5J98 - chains A and C of the 3 polymer chains in the assembly; structure by X-ray diffraction, 2.60 A resolution.

== Chain A ==
Molecule: VP1
Source organism: Slow bee paralysis virus
Reference sequence: A7LM73 (A7LM73_9VIRU); residues 1-266 here correspond to UniProt positions 889-1154 (UniProt number = residue number + 888)
Amino-acid sequence (266 residues; numbered 1 to 266; the number before each row is that of its first residue):
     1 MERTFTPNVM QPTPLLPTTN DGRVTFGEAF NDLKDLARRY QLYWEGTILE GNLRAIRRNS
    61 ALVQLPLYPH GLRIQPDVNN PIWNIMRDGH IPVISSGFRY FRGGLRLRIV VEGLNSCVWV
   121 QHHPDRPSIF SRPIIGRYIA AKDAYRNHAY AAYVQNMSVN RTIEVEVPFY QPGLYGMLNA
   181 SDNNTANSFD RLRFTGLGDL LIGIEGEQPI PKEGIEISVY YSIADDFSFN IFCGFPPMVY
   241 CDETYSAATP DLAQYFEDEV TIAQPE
Disordered / not traced: 253-266

== Chain C ==
Molecule: VP3
Source organism: Slow bee paralysis virus
Reference sequence: A7LM73 (A7LM73_9VIRU); residues 1-430 here correspond to UniProt positions 459-888 (UniProt number = residue number + 458)
Amino-acid sequence (430 residues; numbered 1 to 430; the number before each row is that of its first residue):
     1 DNPPDPTPAK FFVPIPSHSW AHGTNTSEPT NTLRLDGGVV GVGRSDDIGT SDTAISGIIG
    61 VYGLLKPFDW NANDTGRNVG GHLLWSMPVH PQVDKDQVIQ VMTQSKLTQY YLPPISVVSS
   121 LYAYTRGSIK YKFLFGNNPR HNARLLVAYI PGISSDNRLT LERARNSAHV VFSLNEVSEF
   181 VFTVPYITDT MWWPRKYGGP QAAGEFVAPS YICMFILNPL VAMESVPSIV TIVPMIAAGD
   241 DFEVAVPAQP AVGLSRNIDV IYPKDSIISF KSGYFPVYVG SWHSFFDSTK AILRYGAVSD
   301 HIAQLGNIPA NVNRKAFWIV VGDTIKFKTK LDKINGTEWF IPEGEYTLGY GVVWRDGAYA
   361 YMVPYPLTPL GEKIAQYTAS LLASNTAISQ IRPYIPDYIV DSAASKDNIL WSPIEDRLRA
   421 QTEWVMAEPE
Disordered / not traced: 418-430
Reported in the primary citation:
  - catalytic residues: His-283, Ser-284, Asp-300 (proposed by the authors, not directly observed)

== How chain A and chain C interact ==
Contacting residue pairs (210; chain A residue first):
  Arg-3(A) / Val-61(C)
  Arg-3(A) / Tyr-62(C)  hydrogen bond (backbone-backbone)
  Thr-4(A) / Gly-60(C)
  Thr-4(A) / Tyr-62(C)
  Phe-5(A) / Tyr-62(C)
  Phe-5(A) / Lys-132(C)  hydrogen bond (backbone-side chain)
  Phe-5(A) / Glu-179(C)
  Thr-6(A) / Tyr-62(C)
  Thr-6(A) / Lys-130(C)
  Thr-6(A) / Val-181(C)
  Pro-7(A) / Glu-179(C)
  Pro-7(A) / Phe-180(C)
  Pro-7(A) / Val-181(C)  hydrogen bond (backbone-backbone)
  Asn-8(A) / Val-177(C)
  Asn-8(A) / Glu-179(C)  hydrogen bond (side chain-backbone)
  Asn-8(A) / Phe-180(C)
  Asn-8(A) / Val-181(C)  hydrogen bond (backbone-backbone)
  Val-9(A) / Val-181(C)
  Val-9(A) / Thr-183(C)
  Met-10(A) / Val-170(C)  hydrophobic
  Met-10(A) / Val-171(C)
  Met-10(A) / Phe-180(C)  hydrophobic
  Met-10(A) / Val-181(C)  hydrogen bond (backbone-backbone)
  Met-10(A) / Phe-182(C)
  Met-10(A) / Thr-183(C)  hydrogen bond (backbone-backbone)
  Gln-11(A) / Thr-183(C)
  Pro-12(A) / Val-170(C)  hydrophobic
  Pro-12(A) / Phe-182(C)  hydrophobic
  Pro-12(A) / Thr-183(C)
  Thr-13(A) / Pro-185(C)
  Leu-15(A) / Asp-241(C)
  Leu-16(A) / Arg-126(C)
  Leu-16(A) / Gly-127(C)
  Leu-16(A) / Tyr-186(C)  hydrophobic
  Leu-16(A) / Asp-241(C)  hydrogen bond (backbone-side chain)
  Pro-17(A) / Arg-126(C)  hydrogen bond (backbone-side chain)
  Thr-18(A) / Arg-126(C)
  Thr-18(A) / Glu-243(C)  hydrogen bond
  Thr-19(A) / Arg-126(C)
  Thr-19(A) / Trp-192(C)
  Thr-19(A) / Glu-243(C)  hydrogen bond
  Asn-20(A) / Glu-243(C)  hydrogen bond (backbone-side chain)
  Asp-21(A) / Glu-243(C)  hydrogen bond (backbone-side chain)
  Gly-22(A) / Trp-192(C)
  Thr-25(A) / Met-191(C)
  Thr-25(A) / Trp-192(C)  hydrogen bond
  Phe-26(A) / Trp-192(C)
  Phe-26(A) / Ala-245(C)  hydrophobic
  Phe-30(A) / Ile-55(C)
  Phe-30(A) / Val-244(C)
  Phe-30(A) / Ala-245(C)
  Phe-30(A) / Pro-247(C)
  Asn-31(A) / Ala-54(C)
  Asn-31(A) / Ile-55(C)  hydrogen bond (backbone-backbone)
  Asp-32(A) / Thr-53(C)  hydrogen bond
  Asp-32(A) / Ala-54(C)
  Asp-32(A) / Ile-55(C)
  Leu-33(A) / Thr-53(C)  hydrogen bond (backbone-backbone)
  Lys-34(A) / Ser-51(C)
  Lys-34(A) / Thr-53(C)
  Asp-35(A) / Gly-23(C)
  Asp-35(A) / Thr-24(C)
  Leu-36(A) / Tyr-122(C)
  Leu-36(A) / Pro-247(C)  hydrophobic
  Arg-38(A) / His-22(C)
  Arg-38(A) / Gly-23(C)
  Arg-39(A) / Trp-20(C)
  Arg-39(A) / Ala-21(C)  hydrogen bond (side chain-backbone)
  Arg-39(A) / Pro-247(C)
  Tyr-40(A) / Trp-20(C)  hydrogen bond (backbone-backbone)
  Tyr-40(A) / Glu-28(C)  hydrogen bond
  Arg-73(A) / Arg-256(C)  hydrogen bond (side chain-backbone)
  Arg-73(A) / Asn-257(C)
  Ile-74(A) / Asn-257(C)  hydrogen bond (backbone-side chain)
  Pro-76(A) / Asn-257(C)
  Pro-76(A) / Asp-259(C)
  Pro-76(A) / Ile-261(C)
  Val-78(A) / Ile-261(C)  hydrophobic
  Asn-84(A) / Val-260(C)
  Asn-84(A) / Ile-261(C)  hydrogen bond (side chain-backbone)
  Ile-85(A) / Pro-200(C)  hydrophobic
  Met-86(A) / Pro-200(C)  hydrophobic
  Met-86(A) / Gln-249(C)  hydrogen bond (backbone-side chain)
  Arg-87(A) / Leu-107(C)
  Arg-87(A) / Asp-259(C)  hydrogen bond (side chain-backbone)
  Arg-87(A) / Val-260(C)
  Asp-88(A) / Gly-253(C)
  Asp-88(A) / Leu-254(C)  hydrogen bond (side chain-backbone)
  His-90(A) / Pro-250(C)
  Pro-92(A) / Leu-254(C)
  Val-93(A) / Leu-121(C)  hydrophobic
  Val-93(A) / Leu-254(C)  hydrophobic
  Ile-94(A) / Leu-121(C)  hydrophobic
  Ser-96(A) / Leu-254(C)
  Phe-98(A) / Asp-52(C)
  Phe-98(A) / Thr-53(C)
  Phe-98(A) / Ile-58(C)  hydrophobic
  Arg-102(A) / Val-42(C)
  Arg-102(A) / Gly-43(C)  hydrogen bond (side chain-backbone)
  Arg-102(A) / Arg-44(C)  hydrogen bond (backbone-side chain)
  Arg-102(A) / Ile-48(C)
  Arg-106(A) / Glu-28(C)  salt bridge
  Arg-108(A) / His-18(C)  hydrogen bond (side chain-backbone)
  Arg-108(A) / Ser-19(C)  hydrogen bond (side chain-backbone)
  Arg-108(A) / Trp-20(C)
  Arg-108(A) / Glu-28(C)  salt bridge
  His-122(A) / Leu-33(C)
  Ser-131(A) / Arg-256(C)  hydrogen bond
  Ala-151(A) / Leu-33(C)
  Ala-152(A) / Leu-33(C)
  Tyr-153(A) / Asn-31(C)
  Asn-160(A) / Pro-16(C)  hydrogen bond (side chain-backbone)
  Glu-164(A) / Pro-16(C)
  Glu-164(A) / Ser-17(C)
  Glu-164(A) / His-18(C)  salt bridge
  Glu-164(A) / Pro-29(C)
  Glu-164(A) / Thr-30(C)
  Glu-164(A) / Asn-31(C)  hydrogen bond (backbone-side chain)
  Val-165(A) / Thr-30(C)
  Val-165(A) / Asn-31(C)
  Glu-166(A) / Thr-30(C)
  Glu-166(A) / Asn-31(C)  hydrogen bond (backbone-backbone)
  Glu-166(A) / Thr-32(C)
  Glu-166(A) / Leu-33(C)  hydrogen bond (backbone-backbone)
  Pro-168(A) / Leu-33(C)
  Pro-168(A) / Arg-34(C)
  Phe-169(A) / Val-42(C)  hydrophobic
  Tyr-170(A) / Arg-34(C)
  Leu-174(A) / Ile-48(C)
  Tyr-175(A) / Asp-47(C)  hydrogen bond (side chain-backbone)
  Tyr-175(A) / Ile-48(C)
  Tyr-175(A) / Gly-49(C)  hydrogen bond (side chain-backbone)
  Ala-180(A) / Arg-256(C)
  Asp-182(A) / Arg-256(C)  salt bridge
  Tyr-220(A) / Trp-20(C)  hydrophobic
  Asp-226(A) / Gly-41(C)
  Asp-226(A) / Val-42(C)  hydrogen bond (side chain-backbone)
  Asp-226(A) / Arg-44(C)  hydrogen bond (backbone-side chain)
  Ser-228(A) / Arg-44(C)  hydrogen bond
  Ser-228(A) / Ser-51(C)
  Phe-229(A) / Ser-51(C)  hydrogen bond (backbone-side chain)
  Phe-229(A) / Asp-52(C)  hydrogen bond (backbone-backbone)
  Phe-229(A) / Thr-53(C)
  Asn-230(A) / Ile-48(C)
  Asn-230(A) / Gly-49(C)  hydrogen bond (side chain-backbone)
  Asn-230(A) / Thr-50(C)
  Asn-230(A) / Asp-52(C)
  Phe-232(A) / Ile-58(C)  hydrophobic
  Phe-235(A) / Ile-58(C)  hydrophobic
  Phe-235(A) / Pro-114(C)  hydrophobic
  Phe-235(A) / Val-117(C)  hydrophobic
  Pro-237(A) / Tyr-110(C)
  Pro-237(A) / Tyr-111(C)
  Pro-237(A) / Ser-255(C)  hydrogen bond (backbone-side chain)
  Met-238(A) / Thr-108(C)
  Met-238(A) / Gln-109(C)
  Met-238(A) / Tyr-110(C)  hydrogen bond (backbone-backbone)
  Met-238(A) / Leu-112(C)  hydrophobic
  Met-238(A) / Val-117(C)  hydrophobic
  Met-238(A) / Gly-253(C)
  Val-239(A) / Leu-107(C)  hydrophobic
  Val-239(A) / Thr-108(C)
  Val-239(A) / Val-252(C)
  Val-239(A) / Gly-253(C)  hydrogen bond (backbone-backbone)
  Val-239(A) / Leu-254(C)
  Val-239(A) / Ile-258(C)  hydrophobic
  Tyr-240(A) / Lys-95(C)
  Tyr-240(A) / Tyr-110(C)  hydrophobic
  Tyr-240(A) / Leu-112(C)
  Tyr-240(A) / Tyr-197(C)
  Tyr-240(A) / Ala-251(C)
  Cys-241(A) / Pro-200(C)
  Cys-241(A) / Gln-249(C)
  Cys-241(A) / Pro-250(C)  hydrogen bond (side chain-backbone)
  Cys-241(A) / Ala-251(C)  hydrogen bond (backbone-backbone)
  Cys-241(A) / Val-252(C)
  Asp-242(A) / Lys-95(C)  salt bridge
  Asp-242(A) / Tyr-197(C)
  Asp-242(A) / Gly-199(C)
  Asp-242(A) / Glu-205(C)
  Glu-243(A) / Lys-95(C)  salt bridge
  Glu-243(A) / Leu-107(C)
  Glu-243(A) / Thr-108(C)
  Glu-243(A) / Tyr-110(C)  hydrogen bond
  Thr-244(A) / Pro-200(C)
  Thr-244(A) / Val-260(C)
  Thr-244(A) / Tyr-262(C)
  Tyr-245(A) / Pro-200(C)
  Tyr-245(A) / Gln-201(C)  hydrogen bond (backbone-backbone)
  Tyr-245(A) / Ile-261(C)
  Tyr-245(A) / Pro-263(C)
  Ser-246(A) / Gln-201(C)
  Ser-246(A) / Pro-413(C)
  Ser-246(A) / Ile-414(C)
  Ser-246(A) / Glu-415(C)  hydrogen bond (side chain-backbone)
  Ala-247(A) / Gln-201(C)
  Ala-247(A) / Ala-202(C)  hydrophobic
  Ala-248(A) / Asn-311(C)
  Ala-248(A) / Val-312(C)
  Ala-248(A) / Asn-313(C)  hydrogen bond (backbone-backbone)
  Ala-248(A) / Ala-316(C)  hydrophobic
  Ala-248(A) / Pro-413(C)
  Ala-248(A) / Ile-414(C)
  Ala-248(A) / Glu-415(C)
  Thr-249(A) / Gln-201(C)
  Thr-249(A) / Ser-266(C)
  Thr-249(A) / Asn-311(C)
  Leu-252(A) / Gln-201(C)
  Leu-252(A) / Pro-263(C)  hydrophobic
  Leu-252(A) / Asn-311(C)
Other interface residues (no listed pair), chain A (99 interface residues in all): Glu-2, Leu-72, Gln-75, Asp-77, Gly-89, Gly-103, Val-110, Thr-162, Val-167, Leu-200, Phe-227, Pro-250, Asp-251
Other interface residues (no listed pair), chain C (107 interface residues in all): Leu-35, Gln-92, Val-93, Ser-116, Val-118, Tyr-124, Ser-128, Ala-168, His-169, Phe-172, Gly-198, Asp-240, Val-246

== Overview ==
Chain A and chain C form an interface of 99 and 107 residues respectively, with 52 hydrogen bonds and 6 salt
bridges. Polar pairs include Arg-106(A)/Glu-28(C), Arg-108(A)/Glu-28(C) and Glu-164(A)/His-18(C). The paper
reports catalytic residues His-283(C), Ser-284(C) and Asp-300(C).
Chain A is VP1 and chain C is VP3, both from Slow bee paralysis virus; the structure, Crystal structure of
Slow Bee Paralysis Virus at 2.6A resolution, was determined by X-ray diffraction (same publication as 5CDC,
5CDD and 5J96).
